PDB entry 6XBD | electron microscopy, 3.05 A resolution | chains E and H of the 14 polymer chains in the assembly

[Chain E]
Protein: Phospholipid ABC transporter-binding protein MlaD
Source organism: Escherichia coli DEC6A
UniProt: H4UPP8 (H4UPP8_ECOLX); residues 1-183 here = UniProt positions 1-183
Sequence (201 residues; row label = number of the first residue in the row; numbers below 1 keep their minus sign (Met-17 is residue -17)):
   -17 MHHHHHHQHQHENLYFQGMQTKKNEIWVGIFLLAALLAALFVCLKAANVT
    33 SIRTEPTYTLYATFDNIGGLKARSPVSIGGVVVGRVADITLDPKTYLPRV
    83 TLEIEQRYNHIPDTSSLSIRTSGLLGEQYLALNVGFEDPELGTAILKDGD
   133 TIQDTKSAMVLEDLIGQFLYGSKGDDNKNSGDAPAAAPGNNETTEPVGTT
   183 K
Not modelled in the structure: -17 to 3, 32-35, 153-183
Differences from the reference sequence: expression tag (-17 to 0)
From the paper describing this entry:
  - mutagenesis - F13A, A17F, A20F, V24F: unchanged growth
  - mutagenesis - A17F/A20F/V24F: abolished growth
  - binding site for di-palmitoyl-3-sn-phosphatidylethanolamine: Leu106, Leu107

[Chain H]
Protein: Phospholipid ABC transporter permease protein MlaE
Source organism: Escherichia coli DEC6A
UniProt: H4UPP9 (H4UPP9_ECOLX); residues 1-260 here = UniProt positions 1-260
Sequence (260 residues; numbered 1 to 260; the number before each row is that of its first residue):
     1 MLLNALASLGHKGIKTLRTFGRAGLMLFNALVGKPEFRKHAPLLVRQLYN
    51 VGVLSMLIIVVSGVFIGMVLGLQGYLVLTTYSAETSLGMLVALSLLRELG
   101 PVVAALLFAGRAGSALTAEIGLMRATEQLSSMEMMAVDPLRRVISPRFWA
   151 GVISLPLLTVIFVAVGIWGGSLVGVSWKGIDSGFFWSAMQNAVDWRMDLV
   201 NCLIKSVVFAITVTWISLFNGYDAIPTSAGISRATTRTVVHSSLAVLGLD
   251 FVLTALMFGN
Not modelled in the structure: 1-4, 260
From the paper describing this entry:
  - binding site for di-palmitoyl-3-sn-phosphatidylethanolamine: Leu70, Val77, Leu78, Tyr81, Arg97, Leu99
  - mutagenesis - Y81A, Y81W, R97A, E98A, K205A, D250A: unchanged growth in response to SDS+EDTA

[How chain E and chain H interact]
Residue-residue contacts (17):
  Glu7(E) - Arg18(H)
  Glu7(E) - Gly21(H)
  Glu7(E) - Arg22(H)
  Glu7(E) - Leu25(H)
  Ile8(E) - Arg18(H)
  Val10(E) - Gly21(H)
  Gly11(E) - Leu17(H)
  Gly11(E) - Gly21(H)
  Ile12(E) - Leu17(H)
  Leu14(E) - Phe20(H)
  Leu14(E) - Gly24(H)
  Leu14(E) - Trp215(H)  hydrophobic
  Leu15(E) - Leu17(H)  hydrophobic
  Cys25(E) - Leu256(H)
  Ala29(E) - Ala255(H)
  Ala29(E) - Leu256(H)  hydrophobic
  Ala29(E) - Gly259(H)
Interface residues without a listed pair, chain E (12 interface residues in all): Lys4, Leu22, Leu26
Interface residues without a listed pair, chain H (12 interface residues in all): Val252

[In short]
The chain E/chain H interface involves 12 residues from each chain. The paper reports a binding site for
di-palmitoyl-3-sn-phosphatidylethanolamine at Leu106(E), Leu107(E) and Leu70(H) among others; A17F/A20F/V24F
of chain E abolish growth; 11 substitutions were tested in all.
Here chain E is Phospholipid ABC transporter-binding protein MlaD and chain H is Phospholipid ABC transporter
permease protein MlaE, both from Escherichia coli DEC6A. Entry 6XBD (Cryo-EM structure of MlaFEDB in nanodiscs
with phospholipid substrates) was determined by electron microscopy.
